PDB entry 8VDE | electron microscopy, 3.40 A resolution | chains B4 and P8 of the 27 polymer chains in the assembly

== Chain B4 ==
Molecule: Major capsid protein
From: Dubowvirus dv80alpha
Amino-acid sequence (324 residues; row label = number of the first residue in the row):
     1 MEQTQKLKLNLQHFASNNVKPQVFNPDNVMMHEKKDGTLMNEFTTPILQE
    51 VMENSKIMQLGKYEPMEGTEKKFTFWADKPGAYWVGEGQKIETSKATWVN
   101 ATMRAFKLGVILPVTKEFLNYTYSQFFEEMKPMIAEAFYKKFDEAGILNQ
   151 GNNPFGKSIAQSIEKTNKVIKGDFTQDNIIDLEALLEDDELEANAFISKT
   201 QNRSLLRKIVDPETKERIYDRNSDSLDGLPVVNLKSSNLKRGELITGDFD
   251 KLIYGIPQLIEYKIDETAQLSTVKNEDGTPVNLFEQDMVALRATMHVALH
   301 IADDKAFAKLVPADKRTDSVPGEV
Not modelled in the structure: 1-15, 314-324

== Chain P8 ==
Molecule: Portal protein
From: Dubowvirus dv80alpha
Amino-acid sequence (511 residues; row label = number of the first residue in the row):
     1 MLKVNEFETDTDLRGNINYLFNDEANVVYTYDGTESDLLQNVNEVSKYIE
    51 HHMDYQRPRLKVLSDYYEGKTKNLVELTRRKEEYMADNRVAHDYASYISD
   101 FINGYFLGNPIQYQDDDKDVLEAIEAFNDLNDVESHNRSLGLDLSIYGKA
   151 YELMIRNQDDETRLYKSDAMSTFIIYDNTVERNSIAGVRYLRTKPIDKTD
   201 EDEVFTVDLFTSHGVYRYLTNRTNGLKLTPRENSFESHSFERMPITEFSN
   251 NERRKGDYEKVITLIDLYDNAESDTANYMSDLNDAMLLIKGNLNLDPVEV
   301 RKQKEANVLFLEPTVYVDAEGRETEGSVDGGYIYKQYDVQGTEAYKDRLN
   351 SDIHMFTNTPNMKDDNFSGTQSGEAMKYKLFGLEQRTKTKEGLFTKGLRR
   401 RAKLLETILKNTRSIDANKDFNTVRYVYNRNLPKSLIEELKAYIDSGGKI
   451 SQTTLMSLFSFFQDPELEVKKIEEDEKESIKKAQKGIYKDPRDINDDEQD
   501 DDTKDTVDKKE
Not modelled in the structure: 482-511

== How chain B4 and chain P8 interact ==
Pairs across the interface - 39 pairs, chain B4 then chain P8:
  M52(B4) - D202(P8)
  M52(B4) - T223(P8)
  M58(B4) - K198(P8)  hydrogen bond (backbone-side chain)
  M58(B4) - E201(P8)
  G61(B4) - K198(P8)
  Y63(B4) - T199(P8)  hydrogen bond
  K107(B4) - D10(P8)  salt bridge
  I111(B4) - F7(P8)  hydrophobic
  Q125(B4) - N43(P8)
  E128(B4) - E50(P8)
  E128(B4) - G225(P8)
  E129(B4) - K227(P8)  salt bridge
  K131(B4) - E50(P8)  salt bridge
  K131(B4) - R222(P8)
  K131(B4) - T223(P8)
  P132(B4) - T223(P8)
  P132(B4) - N224(P8)
  A135(B4) - T223(P8)
  Y139(B4) - E201(P8)  hydrogen bond
  Y139(B4) - D202(P8)  hydrogen bond
  I256(B4) - E201(P8)
  L259(B4) - T199(P8)
  L259(B4) - E201(P8)
  K263(B4) - D12(P8)  salt bridge
  D265(B4) - F7(P8)
  A268(B4) - V4(P8)
  A268(B4) - F7(P8)  hydrophobic
  Q269(B4) - V4(P8)  hydrogen bond (backbone-backbone)
  Q269(B4) - N5(P8)
  Q269(B4) - E8(P8)
  L270(B4) - F7(P8)  hydrophobic
  L270(B4) - E8(P8)
  S271(B4) - E8(P8)  hydrogen bond (backbone-side chain)
  T272(B4) - E8(P8)  hydrogen bond
  A290(B4) - F7(P8)
  R292(B4) - F7(P8)  hydrogen bond (side chain-backbone)
  R292(B4) - D10(P8)  salt bridge
  R292(B4) - D12(P8)  salt bridge
  M295(B4) - E201(P8)
Other interface residues (no listed pair), chain B4 (32 interface residues in all): S55, Q59, Y254, I260, Y262, L291, T294
Other interface residues (no listed pair), chain P8 (22 interface residues in all): E6, R14, K47, D197, D200

== Overview ==
32 residues of chain B4 face 22 of chain P8 across their interface; the contacts include 8 hydrogen bonds and
6 salt bridges. Polar pairs include K107(B4)-D10(P8), E129(B4)-K227(P8) and K131(B4)-E50(P8).
Here chain B4 is Major capsid protein and chain P8 is Portal protein, both from Dubowvirus dv80alpha. Entry
8VDE (SaPI1 portal-capsid interface in mature capsids with DNA) was determined by electron microscopy (same
publication as 8V8B, 8VD4, 8VD5, 8VD8 and 8VDC).
